Entry 8YGE (electron microscopy, 2.76 A resolution); this record covers chains B and C of the 5 polymer chains in the assembly.

# Chain B
Molecule: DNA topoisomerase 2
From: African swine fever virus pig/Kenya/KEN-50/1950
Notes: EC 5.6.2.2
UniProtKB: A0A0C5B080 (A0A0C5B080_ASF); numbering as in UniProt (aligned over 1-1192)
Sequence (1194 residues; numbered 1 to 1194; the number before each row is that of its first residue):
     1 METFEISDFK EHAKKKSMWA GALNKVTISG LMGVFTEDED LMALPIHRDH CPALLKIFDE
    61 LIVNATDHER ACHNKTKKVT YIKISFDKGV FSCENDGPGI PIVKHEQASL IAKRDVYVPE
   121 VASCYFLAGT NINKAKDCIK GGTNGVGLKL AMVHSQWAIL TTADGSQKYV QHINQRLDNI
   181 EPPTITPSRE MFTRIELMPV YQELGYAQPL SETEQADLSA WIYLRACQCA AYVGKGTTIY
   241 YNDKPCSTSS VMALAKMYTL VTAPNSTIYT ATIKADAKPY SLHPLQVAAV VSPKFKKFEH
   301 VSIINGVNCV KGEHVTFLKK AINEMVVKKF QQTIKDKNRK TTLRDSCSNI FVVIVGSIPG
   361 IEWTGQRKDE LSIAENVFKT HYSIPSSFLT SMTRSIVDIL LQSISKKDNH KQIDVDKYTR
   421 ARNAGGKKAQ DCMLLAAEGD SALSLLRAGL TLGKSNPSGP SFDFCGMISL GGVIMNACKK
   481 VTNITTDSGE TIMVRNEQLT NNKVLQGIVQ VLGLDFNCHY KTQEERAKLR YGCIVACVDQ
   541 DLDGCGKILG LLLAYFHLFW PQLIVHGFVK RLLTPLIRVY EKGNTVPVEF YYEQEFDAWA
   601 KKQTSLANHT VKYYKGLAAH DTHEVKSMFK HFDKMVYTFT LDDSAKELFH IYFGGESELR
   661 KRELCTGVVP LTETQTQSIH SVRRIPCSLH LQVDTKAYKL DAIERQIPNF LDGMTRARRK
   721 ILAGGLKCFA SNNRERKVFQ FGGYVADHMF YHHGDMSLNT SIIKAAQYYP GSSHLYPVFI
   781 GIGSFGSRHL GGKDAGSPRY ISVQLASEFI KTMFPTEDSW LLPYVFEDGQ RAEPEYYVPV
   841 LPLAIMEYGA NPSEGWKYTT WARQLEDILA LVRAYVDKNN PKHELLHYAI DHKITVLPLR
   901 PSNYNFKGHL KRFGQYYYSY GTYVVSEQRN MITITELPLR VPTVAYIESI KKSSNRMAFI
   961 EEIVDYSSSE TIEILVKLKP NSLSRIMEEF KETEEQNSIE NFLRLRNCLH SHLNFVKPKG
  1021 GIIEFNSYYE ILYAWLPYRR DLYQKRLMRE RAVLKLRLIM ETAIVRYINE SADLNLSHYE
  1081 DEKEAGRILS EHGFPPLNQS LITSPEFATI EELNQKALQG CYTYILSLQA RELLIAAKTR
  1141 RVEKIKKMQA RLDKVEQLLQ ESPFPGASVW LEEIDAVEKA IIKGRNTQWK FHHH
Disordered / not traced: 1-415
Differences from the reference sequence: expression tag (1193-1194)
Bound ions: Mg2+ site 1 near Asp-541 (its only coordinating residue here); Mg2+ site 2: Tyr-800 (shared with DA14(C) of chain C)
Residues lining bound ligands: Amsacrine (ASW; N-[4-(acridin-9-ylamino)-3-methoxyphenyl]methanesulfonamide): Gly-471, Val-473, Lys-503, Val-504, Met-756
Reported in the primary citation:
  - catalytic residues: Tyr-800
  - binding site for the 12-nt DNA strand: Tyr-800
  - Mg2+ coordination: Tyr-800
  - binding site for the 20-nt DNA strand (chain C): Pro-852
  - binding site for Amsacrine: Glu-438, Leu-470, Gly-471, Gly-472, Val-473, Lys-503, Val-504, Ile-548, Met-756
  - specificity-determining residues: Asp-416, Lys-503 (proposed by the authors, not directly observed)

# Chain C
Molecule: 20-nt DNA strand
Sequence (20 nucleotides; each row starts with the number of its first residue):
     6 GATTGGATAG CTATTCACGG
Bound ions: Mg2+: DA14 (shared with Tyr-800(B) of chain B)
Residues lining bound ligands: Amsacrine (ASW; N-[4-(acridin-9-ylamino)-3-methoxyphenyl]methanesulfonamide): DT13, DA14, DG15

# Chain B / chain C interface
Residue-residue contacts (30):
  Val-473(B) / DT19(C)  base contact
  Ile-474(B) / DT20(C)  sugar contact
  Met-475(B) / DT19(C)  phosphate contact
  Met-475(B) / DT20(C)  phosphate contact
  Asn-476(B) / DT20(C)  hydrogen bond to the phosphate
  Asn-476(B) / DC21(C)  hydrogen bond to the phosphate
  Lys-479(B) / DC21(C)  phosphate contact
  Lys-480(B) / DT20(C)  salt bridge to the phosphate
  Gln-498(B) / DT19(C)  sugar contact
  Asn-502(B) / DA18(C)  phosphate contact
  Asn-502(B) / DT19(C)  hydrogen bond to the phosphate
  Lys-547(B) / DT20(C)  base contact
  Ser-657(B) / DA22(C)  phosphate contact
  Ser-657(B) / DC23(C)  hydrogen bond to the phosphate
  Arg-660(B) / DA22(C)  salt bridge to the phosphate
  Lys-661(B) / DC23(C)  salt bridge to the phosphate
  Tyr-800(B) / DA14(C)  sugar contact
  Pro-852(B) / DC21(C)  base contact
  Pro-852(B) / DA22(C)  base contact
  Ser-853(B) / DC21(C)  sugar contact
  Ser-853(B) / DA22(C)  sugar contact
  Glu-854(B) / DC21(C)  sugar contact
  Gly-855(B) / DC21(C)  phosphate contact
  Gly-855(B) / DA22(C)  phosphate contact
  Lys-857(B) / DA22(C)  sugar contact
  Lys-857(B) / DC23(C)  hydrogen bond to the base
  His-1010(B) / DG24(C)  phosphate contact
  His-1010(B) / DG25(C)  phosphate contact
  His-1012(B) / DC23(C)  sugar contact
  His-1012(B) / DG24(C)  salt bridge to the phosphate
Other interface residues (no listed pair), chain B (23 interface residues in all): Lys-699, Gln-706, Trp-856

# Summary
23 residues of chain B and 9 residues of chain C are in contact, with 5 hydrogen bonds and 4 salt bridges.
Polar contacts include Lys-857(B)/DC23(C), Asn-476(B)/DT20(C) and Asn-476(B)/DC21(C). Chain B binds Amsacrine.
Chain C binds Amsacrine. From the paper: the catalytic residue Tyr-800(B); a binding site for Amsacrine at
Glu-438(B), Leu-470(B) and Gly-471(B) among others.
Chain B is DNA topoisomerase 2 (African swine fever virus pig/Kenya/KEN-50/1950) and chain C is a 20-nt DNA
strand; the structure, pP1192R-DNA-m-AMSA complex DNA binding/cleavage domain, was determined by electron
microscopy together with 8YGG, 8YGH and 8YIK from the same study.
